Entry 2XGQ (X-ray diffraction, 2.70 A resolution); this record covers chains B and Q of the 3 polymer chains in the assembly.

Chain B:
Name: DNA polymerase eta
From: Saccharomyces cerevisiae
Notes: EC 2.7.7.7
UniProt: Q04049 (POLH_YEAST); residues 1-513 here = UniProt positions 1-513
Amino-acid sequence (536 residues; row label = number of the first residue in the row; numbers below 1 keep their minus sign (Met-22 is residue -22)):
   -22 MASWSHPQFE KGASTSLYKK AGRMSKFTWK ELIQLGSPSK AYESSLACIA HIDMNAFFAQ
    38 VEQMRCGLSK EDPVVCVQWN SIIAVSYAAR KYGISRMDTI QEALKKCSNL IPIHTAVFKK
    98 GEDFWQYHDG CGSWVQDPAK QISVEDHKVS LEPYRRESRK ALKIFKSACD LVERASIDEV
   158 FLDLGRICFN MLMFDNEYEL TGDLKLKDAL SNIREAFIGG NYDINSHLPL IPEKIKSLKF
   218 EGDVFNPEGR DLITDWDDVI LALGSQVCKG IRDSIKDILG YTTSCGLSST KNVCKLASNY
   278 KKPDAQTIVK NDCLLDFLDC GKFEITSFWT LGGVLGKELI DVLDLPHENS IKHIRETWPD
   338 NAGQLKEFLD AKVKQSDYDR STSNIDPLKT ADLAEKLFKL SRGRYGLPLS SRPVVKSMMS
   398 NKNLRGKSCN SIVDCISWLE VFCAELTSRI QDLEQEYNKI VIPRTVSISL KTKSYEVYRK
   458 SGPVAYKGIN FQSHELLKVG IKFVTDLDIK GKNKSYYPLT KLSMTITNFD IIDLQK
Not modelled in the structure: -22 to -2, 511-513
Sequence notes: expression tag (-22 to 0)
Metal / ion sites: Ca2+ site 1: Asp30, Asp155, Glu156; Ca2+ site 2: Gly98, Glu417; Ca2+ site 3: Asp155, Glu156; Ca2+ site 4 near Asp289 (its only coordinating residue here)
Swiss-Prot annotation at these positions:
  - binding site (Mg(2+)): Asp30, Asp155
  - mutagenesis: Asp30 (D30A: Abolishes DNA polymerase activity), Phe34 (F34L: Alters translesion activity), Glu39 (E39A: Abolishes DNA polymerase activity), Tyr64 (Y64F/A: Decreases efficiency of nucleotide incorporation), Arg67 (R67A: Decreases efficiency of nucleotide incorporation), Asp155 (D155A: Abolishes DNA polymerase activity and increases UV-induced mutations), Glu156 (E156A: Decreases efficiency of nucleotide incorporation), Lys279 (K279A: Decreases efficiency of nucleotide incorporation)

Chain Q:
Molecule: 9-nt DNA strand
Sequence (9 nucleotides; each row starts with the number of its first residue):
     5 GTGGATGAG

Chain B / chain Q interface:
Contacting residue pairs (19):
  Arg73(B) - DG13(Q)  hydrogen bond to the base
  Glu156(B) - DG13(Q)  phosphate contact
  Lys272(B) - DG13(Q)  salt bridge to the phosphate
  Phe305(B) - DA12(Q)  phosphate contact
  Trp306(B) - DG11(Q)  phosphate contact
  Trp306(B) - DA12(Q)  phosphate contact
  Thr307(B) - DG11(Q)  sugar contact
  Thr307(B) - DA12(Q)  phosphate contact
  Leu308(B) - DA12(Q)  phosphate contact
  Gly309(B) - DA12(Q)  hydrogen bond to the phosphate
  Gly310(B) - DG11(Q)  phosphate contact
  Gly310(B) - DA12(Q)  phosphate contact
  Val311(B) - DT10(Q)  phosphate contact
  Val311(B) - DG11(Q)  hydrogen bond to the phosphate
  Leu312(B) - DG11(Q)  hydrogen bond to the phosphate
  Asn361(B) - DT10(Q)  phosphate contact
  Val454(B) - DG7(Q)  phosphate contact
  Arg456(B) - DT6(Q)  salt bridge to the phosphate
  Arg456(B) - DG7(Q)  salt bridge to the phosphate

Overview:
14 residues of chain B and 6 residues of chain Q are in contact; the contacts include 4 hydrogen bonds and 3
salt bridges. Polar contacts include Arg73(B)-DG13(Q), Gly309(B)-DA12(Q) and Val311(B)-DG11(Q). UniProt lists
Mg2+-binding residues Asp30(B) and Asp155(B) and 8 mutagenesis sites on chain B.
Here chain B is DNA polymerase eta (Saccharomyces cerevisiae) and chain Q is a 9-nt DNA strand. Entry 2XGQ
(Structure of yeast DNA polymerase eta in complex with C8-N-acetyl-2- aminoanthracene containing DNA) was
determined by X-ray diffraction (same publication as 2XGP).
